2JA8 - chains B and T of the 15 polymer chains in the assembly; structure by X-ray diffraction, 3.80 A resolution.

== Chain B ==
Protein: DNA-directed RNA polymerase II 140 kDa polypeptide
Organism: Saccharomyces cerevisiae
Notes: EC 2.7.7.6
Reference sequence: P08518 (RPB2_YEAST); residue numbers follow UniProt; this construct covers 1-1224
Sequence (1224 residues; each row starts with the number of its first residue):
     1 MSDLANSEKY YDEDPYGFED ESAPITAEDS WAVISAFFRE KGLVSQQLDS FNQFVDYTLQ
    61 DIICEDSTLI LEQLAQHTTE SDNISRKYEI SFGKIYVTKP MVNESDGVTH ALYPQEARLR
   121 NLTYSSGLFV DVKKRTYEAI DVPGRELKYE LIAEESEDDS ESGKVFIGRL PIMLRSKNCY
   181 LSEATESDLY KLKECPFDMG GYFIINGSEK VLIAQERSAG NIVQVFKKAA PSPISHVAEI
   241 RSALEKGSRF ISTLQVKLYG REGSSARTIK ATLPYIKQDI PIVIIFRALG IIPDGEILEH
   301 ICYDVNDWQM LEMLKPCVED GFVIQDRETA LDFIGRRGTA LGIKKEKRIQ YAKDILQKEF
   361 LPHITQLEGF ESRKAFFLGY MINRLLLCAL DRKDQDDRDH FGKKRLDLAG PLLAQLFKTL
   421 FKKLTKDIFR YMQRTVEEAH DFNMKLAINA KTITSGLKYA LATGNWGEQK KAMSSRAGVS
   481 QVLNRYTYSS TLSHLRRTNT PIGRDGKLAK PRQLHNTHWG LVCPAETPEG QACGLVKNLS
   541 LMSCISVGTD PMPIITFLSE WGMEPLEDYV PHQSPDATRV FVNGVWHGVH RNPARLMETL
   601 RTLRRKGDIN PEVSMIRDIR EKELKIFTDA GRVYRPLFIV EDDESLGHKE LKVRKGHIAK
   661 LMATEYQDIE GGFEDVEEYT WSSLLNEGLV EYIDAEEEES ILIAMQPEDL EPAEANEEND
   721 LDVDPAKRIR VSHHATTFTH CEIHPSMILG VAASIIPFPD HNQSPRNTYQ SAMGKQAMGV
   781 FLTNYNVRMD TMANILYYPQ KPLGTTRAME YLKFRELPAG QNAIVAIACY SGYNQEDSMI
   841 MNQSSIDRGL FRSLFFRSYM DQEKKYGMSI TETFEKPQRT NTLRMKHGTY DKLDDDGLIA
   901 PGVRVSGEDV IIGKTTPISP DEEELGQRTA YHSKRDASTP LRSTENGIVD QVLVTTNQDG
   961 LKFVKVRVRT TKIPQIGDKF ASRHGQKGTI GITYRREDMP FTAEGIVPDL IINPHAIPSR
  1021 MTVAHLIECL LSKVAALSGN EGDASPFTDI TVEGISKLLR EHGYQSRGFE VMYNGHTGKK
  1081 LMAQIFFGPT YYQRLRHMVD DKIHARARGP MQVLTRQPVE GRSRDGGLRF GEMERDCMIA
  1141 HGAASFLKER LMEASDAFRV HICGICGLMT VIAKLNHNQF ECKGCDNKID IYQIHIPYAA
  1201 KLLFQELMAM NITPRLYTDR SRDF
Disordered / not traced: 1-17, 71-89, 134-163, 438-445, 503-509, 669-677, 716-721, 920-932
Bound ions: Zn2+: Cys1166, Cys1182, Cys1185

== Chain T ==
Molecule: 25-nt DNA strand
Sequence (25 nucleotides; each row starts with the number of its first residue; note: 1 number in that range is skipped by the numbering (no residue carries it; nothing is unmodelled there)):
     4 AGCTCAAGTA CTTTTX
    21 CUGGTCATT
Disordered / not traced: 4-9
Modified positions: TT ([(1r,3r,4s,9r,10s,12r,15as,15br,18br,18cs)-10-hydroxy-15a,15b-dimethyl-13,15,16,18-tetraoxohexadecahydro-8H-9,12-epoxy-1,4-methano-2,5,7-trioxa-12a,14,17,18a-tetraazacyclohexadeca[1,2,3,4-def]biphenylen-3-yl]methyl dihydrogen phosphate) at position 19; BRU (5-bromo-2'-deoxyuridine-5'-monophosphate) at position 22
Covalent attachments: covalent link TT_19-DC21

== Chain B / chain T interface ==
Residue-residue contacts (23; chain B residue first):
  Ser208(B) - DA27(T)  phosphate contact
  Lys210(B) - DA27(T)  salt bridge to the phosphate
  Pro231(B) - DG11(T)  phosphate contact
  Pro231(B) - DT12(T)  phosphate contact
  Ser232(B) - DG11(T)  phosphate contact
  Ser232(B) - DT12(T)  phosphate contact
  Ala462(B) - DA27(T)  sugar contact
  Thr791(B) - DC26(T)  hydrogen bond to the phosphate
  Arg857(B) - DG24(T)  phosphate contact
  Arg857(B) - DT25(T)  salt bridge to the phosphate
  Arg942(B) - DG24(T)  hydrogen bond to the phosphate
  Arg942(B) - DT25(T)  salt bridge to the phosphate
  His1104(B) - DG23(T)  phosphate contact
  Gly1121(B) - DG23(T)  phosphate contact
  Arg1122(B) - DG23(T)  hydrogen bond to the phosphate
  Arg1122(B) - DG24(T)  phosphate contact
  Ser1123(B) - DG24(T)  hydrogen bond to the phosphate
  Leu1128(B) - BRU_22(T)  phosphate contact
  Leu1128(B) - DG23(T)  phosphate contact
  Arg1129(B) - BRU_22(T)  hydrogen bond to the phosphate
  Gly1131(B) - DC21(T)  phosphate contact
  Met1133(B) - TT_19(T)  base contact
  Glu1134(B) - DC21(T)  phosphate contact
Also at the interface, not in a pair above, chain B (21 interface residues in all): Asn206, Pro233, Met792, Glu1132

== In short ==
21 residues of chain B and 10 residues of chain T are in contact, with 5 hydrogen bonds and 3 salt bridges.
Polar contacts include Thr791(B)-DC26(T), Arg942(B)-DG24(T) and Arg1122(B)-DG23(T). Cys1166(B), Cys1182(B) and
Cys1185(B) form the Zn2+ site.
Here chain B is DNA-directed RNA polymerase II 140 kDa polypeptide (Saccharomyces cerevisiae) and chain T is a
25-nt DNA strand. Entry 2JA8 (CPD lesion containing RNA Polymerase II elongation complex D) was determined by
X-ray diffraction, deposited together with 2JA5, 2JA6 and 2JA7.
